6H2L - chains A and B; structure by X-ray diffraction, 1.50 A resolution.

Chain A (and B):
Molecule: Putative fimbrial adhesin
From: Proteus mirabilis
Notes: chain B of this document is another copy of the same molecule, construct and numbering; everything in this record applies to it too
UniProt: B4EV65 (B4EV65_PROMH); numbering as in UniProt (aligned over 21-217)
Amino-acid sequence (204 residues; numbered 21 to 224; the number before each row is that of its first residue):
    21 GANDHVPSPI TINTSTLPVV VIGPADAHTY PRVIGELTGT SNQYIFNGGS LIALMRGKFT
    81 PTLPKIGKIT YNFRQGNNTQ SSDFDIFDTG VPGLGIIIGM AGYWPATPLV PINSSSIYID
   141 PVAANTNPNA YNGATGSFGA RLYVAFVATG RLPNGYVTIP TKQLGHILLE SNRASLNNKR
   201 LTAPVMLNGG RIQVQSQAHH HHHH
Disordered / not traced: 45-46, 96-99, 217-224 (chain B: 96-98)
Construct notes: engineered mutation His25 (Tyr in B4EV65); expression tag (218-224)
From the paper describing this entry:
  - conformationally variable residues: Gly21 to Val26

How chain A and chain B interact:
Contacting residue pairs - 33 pairs, chain A then chain B:
  Gly21(A) with Pro180(B)
  Ala22(A) with Pro180(B); Lys182(B)
  Asn23(A) with Pro180(B); Thr181(B), hydrogen bond (side chain-backbone)
  Asp24(A) with Thr181(B), hydrogen bond (backbone-backbone); Lys182(B); Gln183(B), hydrogen bond (side chain-backbone)
  Val26(A) with Pro29(B), hydrophobic; Met206(B), hydrophobic
  Pro29(A) with Val26(B), hydrophobic
  Thr82(A) with Asn198(B); Lys199(B)
  Pro180(A) with Ala22(B); Asn23(B)
  Thr181(A) with Asn23(B), hydrogen bond (backbone-side chain); Asp24(B), hydrogen bond (backbone-backbone)
  Lys182(A) with Asp24(B); Lys199(B)
  Gln183(A) with Asp24(B), hydrogen bond (backbone-side chain); Lys199(B); Leu201(B)
  His186(A) with Lys199(B), hydrogen bond (side chain-backbone); Arg200(B), hydrogen bond (side chain-backbone); Thr202(B)
  Asn198(A) with Thr82(B)
  Lys199(A) with Thr82(B); Gln183(B); His186(B), hydrogen bond (backbone-side chain)
  Arg200(A) with His186(B), hydrogen bond (backbone-side chain)
  Leu201(A) with Gln183(B)
  Thr202(A) with Thr202(B)
  Met206(A) with Val26(B), hydrophobic
Interface residues without a listed pair, chain A (21 interface residues in all): His25, Pro27, Pro204
Interface residues without a listed pair, chain B (20 interface residues in all): Gly21, Pro27, Pro204

Summary:
21 residues of chain A and 20 residues of chain B are in contact; the contacts include 10 hydrogen bonds.
Polar contacts include Asn23(A)-Thr181(B), Asp24(A)-Gln183(B) and His186(A)-Lys199(B). The paper reports
conformational variability at Gly21(A).
Chain A and chain B are both Putative fimbrial adhesin (Proteus mirabilis); the structure, Receptor-binding
domain of Proteus mirabilis Uroepithelial Cell Adhesin UcaD21-217, was determined by X-ray diffraction,
deposited together with 6H1Q and 6H1X.
